PDB entry 4NBG | X-ray diffraction, 1.85 A resolution | chains B and D of the 6 polymer chains in the assembly

Chain B:
Name: Terminal oxygenase component of carbazole
Notes: EC 1.14.12.22
Reference sequence: Q84II6 (Q84II6_JANS3); numbering as in UniProt (aligned over 1-384)
Sequence (392 residues; row label = number of the first residue in the row):
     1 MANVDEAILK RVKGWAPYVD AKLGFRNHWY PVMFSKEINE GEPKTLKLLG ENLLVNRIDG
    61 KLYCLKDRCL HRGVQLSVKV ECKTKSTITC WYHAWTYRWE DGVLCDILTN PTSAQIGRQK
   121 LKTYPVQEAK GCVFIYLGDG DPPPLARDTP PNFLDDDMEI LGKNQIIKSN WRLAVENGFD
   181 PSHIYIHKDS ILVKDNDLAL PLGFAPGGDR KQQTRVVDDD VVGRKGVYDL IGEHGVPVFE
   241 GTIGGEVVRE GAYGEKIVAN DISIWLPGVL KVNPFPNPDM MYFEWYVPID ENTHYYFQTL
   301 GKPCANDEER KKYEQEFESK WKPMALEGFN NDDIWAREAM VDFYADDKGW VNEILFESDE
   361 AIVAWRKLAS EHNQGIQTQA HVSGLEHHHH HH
Disordered / not traced: 1, 390-392
Sequence notes: engineered mutation Tyr282 (Gln in Q84II6); expression tag (385-392)
Metal / ion sites: 2Fe-2S cluster Fe: Cys69, His71, Cys90, His93; Fe2+: His183, His187, Asp333
Residues lining bound ligands: 2Fe-2S cluster (FES): Cys69, His71, Arg72, Val74, Cys90, Tyr92, His93, Ala94, Trp95

Chain D:
Name: Ferredoxin CarAc
From: Pseudomonas resinovorans
Notes: EC 1.14.12.22
Reference sequence: Q8GI16 (CARAC_PSERE); residues 1-107 here = UniProt positions 1-107
Sequence (115 residues; row label = number of the first residue in the row):
     1 MNQIWLKVCA ASDMQPGTIR RVNRVGAAPL AVYRVGDQFY ATEDTCTHGI ASLSEGTLDG
    61 DVIECPFHGG AFNVCTGMPA SSPCTVPLGV FEVEVKEGEV YVAGEKKLEH HHHHH
Disordered / not traced: 1-3, 108-115
Sequence notes: expression tag (108-115)
Metal / ion sites: 2Fe-2S cluster Fe: Cys46, His48, Cys65, His68
Residues lining bound ligands: 2Fe-2S cluster (FES): Cys46, His48, Gly49, Ile50, Ala51, Cys65, Phe67, His68, Gly69, Gly70, Pro83, Cys84
Curated features (UniProtKB/Swiss-Prot):
  - binding site ([2Fe-2S] cluster): Cys46, His48, Cys65, His68

Chain B / chain D interface:
Contacting residue pairs - 15 pairs, chain B then chain D:
  Gln115(B) - Gly49(D)
  Arg118(B) - Glu43(D)  salt bridge
  Arg118(B) - Thr47(D)
  Arg118(B) - Val86(D)
  Arg118(B) - Pro87(D)
  Gln119(B) - Thr47(D)  hydrogen bond (side chain-backbone)
  Gln119(B) - Val86(D)
  Leu385(B) - Ser82(D)
  Glu386(B) - Ser82(D)
  His387(B) - Ser81(D)
  His387(B) - Ser82(D)  hydrogen bond (backbone-side chain)
  His388(B) - Ala80(D)
  His388(B) - Ser81(D)  hydrogen bond
  His389(B) - Pro79(D)
  His389(B) - Ala80(D)
Interface residues without a listed pair, chain D (10 interface residues in all): His48

Summary:
Chain B and chain D form an interface of 8 and 10 residues respectively; the contacts include 3 hydrogen bonds
and 1 salt bridge. Among the polar pairs are Arg118(B)-Glu43(D), Gln119(B)-Thr47(D) and His387(B)-Ser82(D).
Chain B binds 2Fe-2S cluster. Bound to chain D: 2Fe-2S cluster.
Here chain B is Terminal oxygenase component of carbazole and chain D is Ferredoxin CarAc (Pseudomonas
resinovorans). Entry 4NBG (Oxygenase with Gln282 replaced by Tyr and ferredoxin complex of carbazole
1,9a-dioxygenase) was determined by X-ray diffraction together with 4NB8, 4NB9, 4NBA, 4NBB, 4NBC, 4NBD and 3
further entries from the same study.
